Entry 5MMI (electron microscopy, 3.20 A resolution); this record covers chains A and T of the 35 polymer chains in the assembly.

== Chain A ==
Molecule: 23S ribosomal RNA
From: Spinacia oleracea
Sequence (2810 nucleotides; row label = number of the first residue in the row):
     1 UUCAAACGAGGAAAGGCUUACGGUGGAUACCUAGGCACCCAGAGACGAGG
    51 AAGGGCGUAUUAAUCGACGAAAUGCUUCGGGGAGUUGAAAAUAAGCAGAG
   101 AUCCGGAGAUUCCCGAAUAGGUCAACCUUUCGAACUUCUGCUGAAUCCAU
   151 GGGCAGGCAAGAGACAACCUGGCGAACUGAAACAUCUUAGUAGCCAGAGG
   201 AAAAGAAAGCAAAAGCGAUUCCCGUAGUAGCGGCGAGCGAAAUGGGAGCA
   251 GCCUAAACCGUGAAAACGGGGUUGUGGGAGAGCAAUACAAGCGUCGUGCU
   301 GCUAGGCGAAUCAGUGGAGUGCGGAACCCUAGAUGGUGAAAGUCCAGUAG
   351 CCGAAAGCAUCACUAGCUUAUGCUCUGACCCGAGUAGCAUGGGGCACGUG
   401 GAAUCCCGUGUGAAUCAGCAAGGACCACCUUGCAAGGCUAAAUACUCCUG
   451 GGUGACCGAUAGCGAAGUAGUACCGUGAGGGAAGGGUGAAAAGAACCCCC
   501 AUCGGGGAGUGAAAUAGAACAUGAAACCGUAAGCUCUCAAGCAGUGGGAG
   551 GGGGACCAGACCCUGACCGCGUGCCUGUUGAAGAAUGAGCCGGCGACUCA
   601 UAGGCAGUGGCUUGGUUAAGGGAACCCACCGGAGCCGUAGCGAAAGCGAG
   651 UCUUCAUAGGGCAAUUGUCACUGCUUAUGGACCCGAACCUGGGUGAUCUA
   701 UCCAUGACCAGGAUGAAGCUUGGGUGAAACUAAGUGGAGGUCCGAACCGA
   751 CUGAUGUUGAAGAAUCAGCGGAUGAGUUGUGGUUAGGGGUGAAAUGCCAC
   801 UCGAACCCAGAGCUAGCUGGUUCUCCCCGAAAUGCGUUGAGGCGCAGCAG
   851 UUGACUGGACAUCUAGGGGUAAAGCACUGUUUCGGUGCGGGCCGCGAGAG
   901 CGGUACCAAAUCGAGGCAAACUCUGAAUACUAGAUAUGACCUCCAAAUAA
   951 CAGGGGUCAAGGUCGGCCAGUGAGACGAUGGGGGAUAAGCUUCAUCGUCG
  1001 AGAGGGAAACAGCCCGGAUCACCAGCUAAGGCCCCUAAAUGACCGCUCAG
  1051 UGAUAAAGGAGGUAGGGGUGCAGAGACAGCCAGGAGGUUUGCCUAGAAGC
  1101 AGCCACCCUUGAAAGAGUGCGUAAUAGCUCACUGAUCGAGCGCUCUUGCG
  1151 CCGAAGAUGAACGGGGCUAAGCGGUCUGCCGAAGCUGUGGGAUGUAAAAA
  1201 AACAUCGGUAGGGGAGCGUUCCGUGUUAGGGAGAAACGCGUGCGUGAGCC
  1251 GCGUUGGACGAAGCGGAAGCGAGAAUGUCGGCUUGAGUAACGCAAACAUU
  1301 GGUGAGAAUCCAAUGCCCCGAAAACCUAAGGGUUCCUCCGCAAGGUUCGU
  1351 CCACGGAGGGUGAGUCAGGGCCUAAGAUCAGGCCGAAAGGCGUAGUCGAU
  1401 GGACAACAGGUGAAUAUUCCUGUACUACCCCUUGUUGGUCCCGAGGGACG
  1451 GAGGAGGCUAGGUUAGCCGAAAGAUGGUUAUCGGUUCAAGGACGCAAGGU
  1501 GACCCUGUUUUUCAGGGUAAGAAGGGGUAGAGAAAAUGCCUCGAGCCAAU
  1551 GUUCGAGUACCAGGCGCUACGGCGCUGAAGUAACCGAUGCCAUACUCCCA
  1601 GGAAAAGCUCGAACGACCUUCAACAAAAGGGUACCUGUACCCGAAACCGA
  1651 CACAGGUAGGUAGGUAGAGAAUACCUAGGGGCGCGAGACAACUCUCUCUA
  1701 AGGAACUCGGCAAAAUAGCCCCGUAACUUCGGGAGAAGGGGUGCCCCCUC
  1751 ACAAAGGGGGUCGAAGUGACCAGGCCCGGGCGACUGUUUACCAAAAACAC
  1801 AGGUCUCCGCAAAGUCGUAAGACCAUGUAUGGGGGCUGACGCCUGCCCAG
  1851 UGCCGGAAGGUCAAGGAAGUUGGUGACCUGAUGACAGGGGAGCCGGCGAC
  1901 CGAAGCCCCGGUGAACGGCGGCCGUAACUAUAACGGUCCUAAGGUAGCGA
  1951 AAUUCCUUGUCGGGUAAGUUCCGACCCGCACGAAAGGCGUAACGAUCUGG
  2001 GCACUGUCUCGGAGAGAGGCUCGGUGAAAUAGACAUGUCUGUGAAGAUGC
  2051 GGACUACCUGCACCUGGACAGAAAGACCCUAUGAAGCUUUACUGUUCCCU
  2101 GGGAUUGGCUUUGGGCUUUUCCUGCGCAGCUUAGGUGGAAGGCGAAGAAG
  2151 GCCCCCUUCCGGGGGGGCCCGAGCCAUCAGUGAGAUACCACUCUGGAAGA
  2201 GCUAGAAUUCUAACCUUGUGUCAGGACCUACGGGCCAAGGGACAUUCUCA
  2251 GGUAGACAGUUUCUAUGGGGCGUAGGCCUCCCAAAAGGUAACGGAGGCGU
  2301 GCAAAGGUUUCCUCGGGCCGGACGGAGAUUGGCCCUCGAGUGCAAAGGCA
  2351 GAAGGGAGCUUGACUGCAAGACCCACCCGUCGAGCAGGGACGAAAGUCGG
  2401 CCUUAGUGAUCCGACGGUGCCGAGUGGAAGGGCCGUCGCUCAACGGAUAA
  2451 AAGUUACUCUAGGGAUAACAGGCUGAUCUUCCCCAAGAGUUCACAUCGAC
  2501 GGGAAGGUUUGGCACCUCGAUGUCGGCUCUUCGCCACCUGGGGCUGUAGU
  2551 AUGUUCCAAGGGUUGGGCUGUUCGCCCAUUAAAGCGGUACGUGAGCUGGG
  2601 UUCAGAACGUCGUGAGACAGUUCGGUCCAUAUCCGGUGUGGGCGUUAGAG
  2651 CAUUGAGAGGACCUUUCCCUAGUACGAGAGGACCGGGAAGGACGCACCUC
  2701 UGGUGUACCAGUUAUCGUGCCCACGGUAAACGCUGGGUAGCCAAGUGCGG
  2751 AGCGGAUAACUGCUGAAAGCAUCUAAGUAGUAAGCCCACCCCAAGAUGAG
  2801 UGCUCUCCUA
Not modelled in the structure: 1, 515, 896-900, 1751-1755
Ion coordination: Mg2+ site 1 near A9 (its only coordinating residue here); Mg2+ site 2 near G15 (its only coordinating residue here); Mg2+ site 3: C30, G1260; Mg2+ site 4 near A45 (its only coordinating residue here); Mg2+ site 5 near A52 (its only coordinating residue here); Mg2+ site 6 near A71 (its only coordinating residue here); Mg2+ site 7 near U118 (its only coordinating residue here); Mg2+ site 8 near C148 (its only coordinating residue here); Mg2+ site 9: A160, G161; Mg2+ site 10: C177, U2260; Mg2+ site 11 near U178 (its only coordinating residue here); Mg2+ site 12: A182, C183; 211 more Mg2+ sites not listed

== Chain T ==
Name: 50S ribosomal protein L22, chloroplastic
From: Spinacia oleracea
Reference sequence: P09594 (RK22_SPIOL); numbering as in UniProt (aligned over 1-199)
Sequence (199 residues; row label = number of the first residue in the row):
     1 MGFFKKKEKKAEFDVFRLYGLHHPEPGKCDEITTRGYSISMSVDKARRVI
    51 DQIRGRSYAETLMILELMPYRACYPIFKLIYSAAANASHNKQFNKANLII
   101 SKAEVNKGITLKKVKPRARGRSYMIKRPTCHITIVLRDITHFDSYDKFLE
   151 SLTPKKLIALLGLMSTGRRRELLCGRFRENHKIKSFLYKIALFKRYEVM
Not modelled in the structure: 1-23, 196-199

== Interface between chain A and chain T ==
Contacting residue pairs (94):
  G22(A) - Asn106(T)  hydrogen bond to the base
  G23(A) - Asn106(T)  sugar contact
  G23(A) - Lys107(T)  hydrogen bond to the sugar
  G23(A) - His131(T)  phosphate contact
  U24(A) - Lys107(T)  hydrogen bond to the sugar
  U24(A) - Gly108(T)  sugar contact
  U24(A) - His131(T)  salt bridge to the phosphate
  G25(A) - Ile109(T)  phosphate contact
  C497(A) - His89(T)  hydrogen bond to the sugar
  C498(A) - His89(T)  hydrogen bond to the sugar
  C499(A) - Tyr81(T)  phosphate contact
  C499(A) - Ser82(T)  hydrogen bond to the base
  C499(A) - Ala85(T)  sugar contact
  C500(A) - Tyr81(T)  phosphate contact
  A501(A) - Lys78(T)  base contact
  U502(A) - Lys78(T)  hydrogen bond to the base
  G504(A) - Tyr37(T)  sugar contact
  G504(A) - Ser82(T)  base contact
  G505(A) - Thr34(T)  sugar contact
  G505(A) - Arg35(T)  sugar contact
  G505(A) - Tyr37(T)  phosphate contact
  G505(A) - Asn86(T)  hydrogen bond to the base
  G506(A) - Thr33(T)  sugar contact
  G506(A) - Arg35(T)  salt bridge to the phosphate
  G506(A) - Asn86(T)  sugar contact
  G506(A) - Asn90(T)  hydrogen bond to the sugar
  G507(A) - Asn90(T)  sugar contact
  A519(A) - Ser38(T)  hydrogen bond to the base
  A519(A) - Ile109(T)  base contact
  C528(A) - Arg47(T)  hydrogen bond to the sugar
  G529(A) - Arg47(T)  salt bridge to the phosphate
  G529(A) - Glu104(T)  base contact
  G529(A) - Val105(T)  sugar contact
  U530(A) - Arg54(T)  salt bridge to the phosphate
  U530(A) - Lys102(T)  sugar contact
  U530(A) - Glu104(T)  sugar contact
  A531(A) - Arg54(T)  phosphate contact
  G533(A) - Lys182(T)  salt bridge to the phosphate
  G553(A) - Ser185(T)  hydrogen bond to the phosphate
  G554(A) - Ser185(T)  hydrogen bond to the phosphate
  G554(A) - Arg195(T)  phosphate contact
  U757(A) - Arg119(T)  hydrogen bond to the phosphate
  U758(A) - Arg117(T)  sugar contact
  U758(A) - Ala118(T)  phosphate contact
  U758(A) - Arg119(T)  phosphate contact
  U758(A) - Arg121(T)  hydrogen bond to the phosphate
  G759(A) - Arg117(T)  salt bridge to the phosphate
  G759(A) - Ala118(T)  phosphate contact
  G759(A) - Arg119(T)  base contact
  A761(A) - Arg117(T)  phosphate contact
  A761(A) - Ala118(T)  phosphate contact
  G762(A) - Ala118(T)  phosphate contact
  G762(A) - Arg119(T)  hydrogen bond to the phosphate
  G762(A) - Gly120(T)  base contact
  G1281(A) - Lys112(T)  salt bridge to the phosphate
  C1282(A) - Lys107(T)  salt bridge to the phosphate
  C1282(A) - Lys112(T)  salt bridge to the phosphate
  U1283(A) - Lys107(T)  salt bridge to the phosphate
  U1283(A) - Lys126(T)  salt bridge to the phosphate
  G1287(A) - Ser42(T)  hydrogen bond to the base
  G1287(A) - Asp44(T)  base contact
  G1287(A) - Lys45(T)  base contact
  G1344(A) - Lys113(T)  salt bridge to the phosphate
  G1344(A) - Arg127(T)  phosphate contact
  G1345(A) - Lys113(T)  salt bridge to the phosphate
  G1345(A) - Lys115(T)  salt bridge to the phosphate
  U1347(A) - Arg71(T)  phosphate contact
  C1348(A) - Arg71(T)  salt bridge to the phosphate
  C1348(A) - Arg127(T)  salt bridge to the phosphate
  G1349(A) - Arg71(T)  salt bridge to the phosphate
  A1650(A) - Pro116(T)  base contact
  A1650(A) - Arg117(T)  base contact
  A1650(A) - Gly120(T)  hydrogen bond to the base
  A1650(A) - Arg121(T)  hydrogen bond to the base
  A1650(A) - Ser122(T)  hydrogen bond to the base
  C1651(A) - Pro116(T)  base contact
  G2023(A) - Arg48(T)  salt bridge to the phosphate
  G2023(A) - Tyr70(T)  phosphate contact
  G2024(A) - Arg48(T)  salt bridge to the phosphate
  G2024(A) - Tyr70(T)  phosphate contact
  G2024(A) - Arg71(T)  hydrogen bond to the phosphate
  U2025(A) - Lys45(T)  salt bridge to the phosphate
  U2025(A) - Arg71(T)  salt bridge to the phosphate
  U2025(A) - Arg127(T)  hydrogen bond to the phosphate
  G2026(A) - Lys45(T)  hydrogen bond to the base
  G2026(A) - Ile125(T)  phosphate contact
  G2026(A) - Lys126(T)  phosphate contact
  G2026(A) - Arg127(T)  salt bridge to the phosphate
  G2026(A) - Pro128(T)  phosphate contact
  A2027(A) - Arg117(T)  sugar contact
  A2027(A) - Tyr123(T)  sugar contact
  A2027(A) - Met124(T)  phosphate contact
  A2027(A) - Ile125(T)  phosphate contact
  A2027(A) - Lys126(T)  hydrogen bond to the phosphate
Also at the interface, not in a pair above, chain A (48 interface residues in all): A1289, A1305, A1343, U1346, A2028
Also at the interface, not in a pair above, chain T (55 interface residues in all): Gly36, Ser40, Met41, Val43, Pro69, Tyr74, Ala103, Leu111

== Overview ==
48 residues of chain A and 55 residues of chain T are in contact, with 24 hydrogen bonds and 22 salt bridges.
Polar pairs include G22(A)-Asn106(T), C499(A)-Ser82(T) and U502(A)-Lys78(T). C30(A) and G1260(A) coordinate
Mg2+ site 3.
Chain A is 23S ribosomal RNA and chain T is 50S ribosomal protein L22, chloroplastic, both from Spinacia
oleracea; the structure, Structure of the large subunit of the chloroplast ribosome, was determined by
electron microscopy together with 5MMJ and 5MMM from the same study.
